1SVS - chain A; structure by X-ray diffraction, 1.50 A resolution.

[Chain A]
Protein: Guanine nucleotide-binding protein G(i), alpha-1 subunit
Source organism: Rattus norvegicus
Notes: EC 3.6.1.46
UniProt: P10824 (GNAI1_RAT); residues 2-354 here correspond to UniProt positions 1-353 (UniProt number = residue number - 1)
Chain sequence (353 residues; row label = number of the first residue in the row):
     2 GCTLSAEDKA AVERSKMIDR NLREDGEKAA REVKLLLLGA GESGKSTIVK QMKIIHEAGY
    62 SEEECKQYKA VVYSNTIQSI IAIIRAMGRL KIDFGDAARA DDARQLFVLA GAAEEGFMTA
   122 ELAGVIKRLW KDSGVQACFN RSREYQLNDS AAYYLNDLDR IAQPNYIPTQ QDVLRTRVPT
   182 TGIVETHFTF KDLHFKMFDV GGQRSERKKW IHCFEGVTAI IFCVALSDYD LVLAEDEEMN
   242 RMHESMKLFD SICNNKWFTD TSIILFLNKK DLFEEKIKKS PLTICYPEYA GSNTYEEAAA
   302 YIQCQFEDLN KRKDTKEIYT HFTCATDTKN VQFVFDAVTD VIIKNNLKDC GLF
Not modelled in the structure: 2-31, 348-354
Construct notes: engineered mutation P180 (Lys179 in P10824)
Bound ions: Mg2+: S47, T181 (together with GMP-PNP)
Residues lining bound ligands: GMP-PNP (GNP; phosphoaminophosphonic acid-guanylate ester): A41, G42, E43, S44, G45, K46, S47, T48, D150, S151, L175, R176, T177, R178, V179, P180, T181, V201, G202, G203, Q204, N269, K270, D272, L273, T324, C325, A326, T327
Curated features (UniProtKB/Swiss-Prot):
  - binding site (Mg(2+)): T182
From the paper describing this entry:
  - mutagenesis - K180P, G202A: unchanged binding to RGS4
  - mutagenesis - K180P: decreased catalytic activity
  - mutagenesis - K180P/G202A, G202A (10-fold): increased catalytic activity
  - mutagenesis - K180P: decreased binding to RGS4
  - mutagenesis - G202A: increased binding to RGS4

[Overview]
Chain A binds GMP-PNP. S47 and T181 form the Mg2+ site. UniProt lists Mg2+-binding residue T182. The paper
reports that K180P/G202A and G202A increase catalytic activity; K180P reduces catalytic activity.
Chain A is Guanine nucleotide-binding protein G(i), alpha-1 subunit (Rattus norvegicus); the structure,
Structure of the K180P mutant of Gi alpha subunit bound to GppNHp, was determined by X-ray diffraction,
deposited together with 1SVK.
